5S62 - chains B and C of the 6 polymer chains in the assembly; structure by X-ray diffraction, 2.75 A resolution.

# Chain B
Protein: Tubulin beta-2B chain
From: Bos taurus
Reference sequence: Q6B856 (TBB2B_BOVIN); the author numbering skips numbers that UniProt does not, so the offset changes along the chain: 1-42 = UniProt 1-42; 45-360 = UniProt 43-358; 369-455 = UniProt 359-445
Chain sequence (445 residues; row label = number of the first residue in the row; note: 10 numbers in that range are skipped by the numbering (no residue carries them; nothing is unmodelled there)):
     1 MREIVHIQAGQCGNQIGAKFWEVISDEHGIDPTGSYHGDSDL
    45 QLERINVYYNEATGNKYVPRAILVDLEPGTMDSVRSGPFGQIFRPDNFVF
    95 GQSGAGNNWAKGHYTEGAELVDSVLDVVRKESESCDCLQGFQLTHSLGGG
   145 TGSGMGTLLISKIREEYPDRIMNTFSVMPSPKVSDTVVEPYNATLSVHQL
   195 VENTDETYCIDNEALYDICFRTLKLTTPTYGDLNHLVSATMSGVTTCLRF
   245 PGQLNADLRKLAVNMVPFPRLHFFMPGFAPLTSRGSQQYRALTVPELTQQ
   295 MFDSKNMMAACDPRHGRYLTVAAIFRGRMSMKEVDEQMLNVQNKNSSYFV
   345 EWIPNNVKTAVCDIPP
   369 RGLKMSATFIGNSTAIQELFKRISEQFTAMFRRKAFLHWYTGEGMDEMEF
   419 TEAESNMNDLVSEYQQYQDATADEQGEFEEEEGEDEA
Disordered / not traced: 279-280, 438-455
Curated features (UniProtKB/Swiss-Prot):
  - motif: Met-1 to Ile-4 (MREI motif)
  - binding site (GTP): Gln-11, Glu-71, Ser-140, Gly-144, Thr-145, Gly-146, Asn-206, Asn-228
  - binding site (Mg(2+)): Glu-71
  - modified residue: Ser-40 (Phosphoserine), Thr-57 (Phosphothreonine), Lys-60 (N6-acetyllysine), Ser-174 (Phosphoserine), Thr-287 (Phosphothreonine), Thr-292 (Phosphothreonine), Arg-320 (Omega-N-methylarginine), Glu-448 (5-glutamyl polyglutamate)
  - cross-link (Glycyl lysine isopeptide (Lys-Gly)): Lys-60 (interchain with G-Cter in ubiquitin), Lys-326 (interchain with G-Cter in ubiquitin)
Metal / ion sites: Mg2+: Gln-11 (together with GDP); Ca2+: Glu-113 (shared with Glu-284(C) of chain C)
Small-molecule neighbours:
  - GDP (guanosine-5'-diphosphate): Gly-10, Gln-11, Cys-12, Gln-15, Ile-16, Ala-99, Asn-101, Ser-140, Gly-142, Gly-143, Gly-144, Thr-145, Gly-146, Ser-147, Val-171, Pro-173, Val-177, Asp-179, Glu-183, Asn-206, Leu-209, Tyr-224, Leu-227, Asn-228
  - 2-bromo-4-fluoro-N,N-dimethylbenzamide (WJ7): Lys-176, Val-177, Ser-178, Asp-179, Tyr-210, Pro-222, Thr-223, Tyr-224, Leu-227

# Chain C
Protein: Tubulin alpha-1B chain
From: Bos taurus
Reference sequence: P81947 (TBA1B_BOVIN); residue numbers follow UniProt; this construct covers 1-451
Chain sequence (451 residues; each row starts with the number of its first residue):
     1 MRECISIHVGQAGVQIGNACWELYCLEHGIQPDGQMPSDKTIGGGDDSFN
    51 TFFSETGAGKHVPRAVFVDLEPTVIDEVRTGTYRQLFHPEQLITGKEDAA
   101 NNYARGHYTIGKEIIDLVLDRIRKLADQCTGLQGFLVFHSFGGGTGSGFT
   151 SLLMERLSVDYGKKSKLEFSIYPAPQVSTAVVEPYNSILTTHTTLEHSDC
   201 AFMVDNEAIYDICRRNLDIERPTYTNLNRLISQIVSSITASLRFDGALNV
   251 DLTEFQTNLVPYPRIHFPLATYAPVISAEKAYHEQLSVAEITNACFEPAN
   301 QMVKCDPRHGKYMACCLLYRGDVVPKDVNAAIATIKTKRSIQFVDWCPTG
   351 FKVGINYQPPTVVPGGDLAKVQRAVCMLSNTTAIAEAWARLDHKFDLMYA
   401 KRAFVHWYVGEGMEEGEFSEAREDMAALEKDYEEVGVDSVEGEGEEEGEE
   451 Y
Disordered / not traced: 441-451
Metal / ion sites: Ca2+ site 1: Asp-39, Thr-41, Gly-44, Glu-55; Ca2+ site 2: Glu-284 (shared with Glu-113(B) of chain B)
Small-molecule neighbours: GTP (guanosine-5'-triphosphate): Gly-10, Gln-11, Ala-12, Gln-15, Ile-16, Asp-69, Asp-98, Ala-99, Ala-100, Asn-101, Ser-140, Gly-142, Gly-143, Gly-144, Thr-145, Gly-146, Ile-171, Pro-173, Val-177, Ser-178, Thr-179, Glu-183, Asn-206, Tyr-224, Leu-227, Asn-228, Ile-231

# How chain B and chain C interact
Contacting residue pairs (37; chain B residue first):
  Gln-96(B) / Met-1(C)
  Gly-100(B) / Thr-257(C)
  Asn-101(B) / Glu-254(C)  hydrogen bond
  Asp-179(B) / Glu-254(C)
  Asp-179(B) / Lys-352(C)  hydrogen bond (backbone-side chain)
  Thr-180(B) / Glu-254(C)
  Thr-180(B) / Asn-258(C)
  Val-181(B) / Asn-258(C)  hydrogen bond (backbone-side chain)
  Val-181(B) / Pro-348(C)  hydrophobic
  Val-182(B) / Thr-257(C)
  Thr-220(B) / Lys-326(C)
  Thr-221(B) / Lys-326(C)
  Thr-221(B) / Asn-329(C)
  Ala-397(B) / Trp-346(C)
  Met-398(B) / Trp-346(C)
  Arg-400(B) / Asp-345(C)  salt bridge
  Arg-400(B) / Ser-439(C)  hydrogen bond
  Arg-401(B) / Tyr-262(C)  hydrogen bond (backbone-side chain)
  Arg-401(B) / Trp-346(C)
  Arg-401(B) / Glu-434(C)  hydrogen bond (side chain-backbone)
  Arg-401(B) / Val-437(C)  hydrogen bond (side chain-backbone)
  Arg-401(B) / Asp-438(C)
  Arg-401(B) / Ser-439(C)  hydrogen bond
  Lys-402(B) / Tyr-262(C)
  Ala-403(B) / Tyr-262(C)
  Ala-403(B) / Trp-346(C)  hydrophobic
  Phe-404(B) / Thr-257(C)
  Phe-404(B) / Val-260(C)
  Phe-404(B) / Pro-261(C)  hydrogen bond (backbone-backbone)
  Phe-404(B) / Trp-346(C)  hydrophobic
  His-406(B) / Val-260(C)  hydrogen bond (side chain-backbone)
  His-406(B) / Pro-261(C)
  His-406(B) / Tyr-262(C)
  His-406(B) / Pro-263(C)
  Trp-407(B) / Gln-256(C)
  Trp-407(B) / Thr-257(C)  hydrogen bond (side chain-backbone)
  Trp-407(B) / Val-260(C)
Also at the interface, not in a pair above, chain B (20 interface residues in all): Ser-97, Leu-405
Also at the interface, not in a pair above, chain C (23 interface residues in all): Arg-2, Met-313, Pro-325, Val-435

# Summary
20 residues of chain B and 23 residues of chain C are in contact; the contacts include 11 hydrogen bonds and 1
salt bridge. Polar contacts include Arg-400(B)/Asp-345(C), Asn-101(B)/Glu-254(C) and Asp-179(B)/Lys-352(C).
Bound to chain B: GDP and 2-bromo-4-fluoro-N,N-dimethylbenzamide. Chain C binds GTP.
Chain B is Tubulin beta-2B chain and chain C is Tubulin alpha-1B chain, both from Bos taurus; the structure,
Tubulin-Z100642432-complex, was determined by X-ray diffraction, deposited together with 5S4L, 5S4M, 5S4N,
5S4O, 5S4P, 5S4Q and 52 further entries.
